8JZ3 - chain A; structure by X-ray diffraction, 2.20 A resolution.

# Chain A
Molecule: AetF
Organism: Aetokthonos hydrillicola Thurmond2011
UniProtKB: A0A861B9Z9 (A0A861B9Z9_9CYAN); numbering as in UniProt (aligned over 1-668)
Sequence (679 residues; row label = number of the first residue in the row; numbers below 1 keep their minus sign (Gly-10 is residue -10)):
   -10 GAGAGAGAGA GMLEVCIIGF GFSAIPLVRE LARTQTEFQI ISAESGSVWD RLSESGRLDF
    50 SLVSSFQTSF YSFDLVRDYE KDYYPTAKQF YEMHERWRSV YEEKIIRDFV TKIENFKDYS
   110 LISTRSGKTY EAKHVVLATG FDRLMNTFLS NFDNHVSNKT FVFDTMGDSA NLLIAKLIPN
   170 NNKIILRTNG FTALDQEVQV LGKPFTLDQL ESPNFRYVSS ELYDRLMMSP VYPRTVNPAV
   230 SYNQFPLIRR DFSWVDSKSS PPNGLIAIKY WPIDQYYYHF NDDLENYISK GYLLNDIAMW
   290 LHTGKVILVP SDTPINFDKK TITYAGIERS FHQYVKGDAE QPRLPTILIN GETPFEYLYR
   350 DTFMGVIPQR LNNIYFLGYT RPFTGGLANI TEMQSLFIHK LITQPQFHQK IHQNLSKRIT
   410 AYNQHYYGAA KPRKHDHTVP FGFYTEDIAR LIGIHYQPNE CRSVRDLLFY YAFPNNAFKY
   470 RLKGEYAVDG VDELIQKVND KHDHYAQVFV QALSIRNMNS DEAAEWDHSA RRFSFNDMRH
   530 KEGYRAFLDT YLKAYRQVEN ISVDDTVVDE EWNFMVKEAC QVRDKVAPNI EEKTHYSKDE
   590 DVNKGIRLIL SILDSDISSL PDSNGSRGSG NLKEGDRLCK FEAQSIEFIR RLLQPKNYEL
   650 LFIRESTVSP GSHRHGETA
Disordered / not traced: -10 to 0, 580-585, 613-630, 654-668
Construct notes: expression tag (-10 to 0)
Residues lining bound ligands:
  - FAD (flavin-adenine dinucleotide): Ile7, Gly8, Phe9, Gly10, Phe11, Ser12, Ile30, Ser31, Ala32, Gly35, Ser36, Val37, Trp38, Phe49, Leu51, Val52, Ser53, Ser58, Phe79, Asp97, Phe98, Val99, Ala127, Thr128, Gly129, Arg132, Asn135, Leu138, Ser158, Arg332, Gly367, Gly375, Leu376
  - tryptophan (TRP), molecule 1: Val52, Arg132, Asp157, Ser158, Asp327, Arg370, Pro371, Gly374, Gly375, Leu376
  - tryptophan (TRP), molecule 2: Leu183, Leu196, Leu199, Glu200, Leu215, Met216, Pro219, Phe372, Thr373, Val497, Gln500, Asp516, Ser523, Phe524, Lys587

# Summary
Bound to chain A: flavin-adenine dinucleotide and tryptophan.
Chain A is AetF (Aetokthonos hydrillicola Thurmond2011); the structure, Crystal structure of AetF in complex
with FAD and L-tryptophan, was determined by X-ray diffraction (same publication as 8JZ2, 8JZ4 and 8JZ5).
